1GR5 - chains H and I of the 14 polymer chains in the assembly; structure by electron microscopy, 7.90 A resolution (low resolution: residue-level contacts below are approximate; hydrogen-bond / salt-bridge calls are withheld).

[Chain H (and I)]
Molecule: 60 kDa chaperonin
Organism: Escherichia coli
Notes: chain I of this document is another copy of the same molecule, construct and numbering; everything in this record applies to it too
UniProt: P0A6F6 (CH60_ECOL6); residues 2-548 here = UniProt positions 2-548
Chain sequence (547 residues; row label = number of the first residue in the row):
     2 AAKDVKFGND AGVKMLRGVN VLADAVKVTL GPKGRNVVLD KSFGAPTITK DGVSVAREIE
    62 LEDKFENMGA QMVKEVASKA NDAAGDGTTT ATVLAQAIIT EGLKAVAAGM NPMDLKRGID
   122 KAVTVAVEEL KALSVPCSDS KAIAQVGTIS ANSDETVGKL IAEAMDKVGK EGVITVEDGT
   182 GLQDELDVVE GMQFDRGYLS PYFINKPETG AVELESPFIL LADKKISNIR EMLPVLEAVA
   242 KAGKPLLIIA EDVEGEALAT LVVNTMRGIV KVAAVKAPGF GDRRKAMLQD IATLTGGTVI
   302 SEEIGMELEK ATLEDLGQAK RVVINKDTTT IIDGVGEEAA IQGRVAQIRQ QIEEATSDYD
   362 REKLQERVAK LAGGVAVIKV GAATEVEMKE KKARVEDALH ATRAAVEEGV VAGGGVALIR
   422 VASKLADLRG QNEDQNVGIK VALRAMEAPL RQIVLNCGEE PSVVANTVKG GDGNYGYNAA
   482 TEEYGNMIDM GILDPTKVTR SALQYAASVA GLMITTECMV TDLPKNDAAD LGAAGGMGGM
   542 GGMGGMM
Disordered / not traced: 136-137, 192-193, 373-374, 409-410, 527-548
Construct notes: engineered mutation Gly13 (Arg in P0A6F6), Val126 (Ala in P0A6F6)
Curated features (UniProtKB/Swiss-Prot):
  - binding site (ATP): Thr30 to Pro33, Lys51, Asp87 to Thr91, Gly415, Asn479 to Ala481, Asp495
Reported in the primary citation:
  - self-association interface (contacts with another copy of this molecule); pairs are residue here / residue on that copy: Arg452-Glu461

[Interface between chain H and chain I]
Pairs across the interface (76; chain H residue first):
  Asp25(H) - Phe8(I)
  Ala26(H) - Val6(I)
  Ala26(H) - Phe8(I)
  Val29(H) - Phe8(I)
  Val29(H) - Cys519(I)
  Lys34(H) - Met114(I)
  Arg36(H) - Thr516(I)
  Arg36(H) - Glu518(I)
  Asn37(H) - Leu513(I)
  Asn37(H) - Thr516(I)
  Asn37(H) - Thr517(I)
  Asn37(H) - Glu518(I)
  Asn37(H) - Cys519(I)
  Val38(H) - Cys519(I)
  Val38(H) - Val521(I)
  Val39(H) - Met69(I)
  Val39(H) - Thr517(I)
  Val39(H) - Cys519(I)
  Val39(H) - Met520(I)
  Val39(H) - Val521(I)
  Leu40(H) - Met69(I)
  Leu40(H) - Val521(I)
  Asp41(H) - Lys65(I)
  Asp41(H) - Met69(I)
  Asp41(H) - Val521(I)
  Asp41(H) - Thr522(I)
  Ala46(H) - Gln72(I)
  Pro47(H) - Met69(I)
  Pro47(H) - Gln72(I)
  Ile49(H) - Met73(I)
  Lys51(H) - Thr516(I)
  Glu59(H) - Lys4(I)
  Glu61(H) - Ala2(I)
  Glu61(H) - Ala3(I)
  Glu61(H) - Lys4(I)
  Leu62(H) - Ala3(I)
  Glu63(H) - Ala3(I)
  Glu63(H) - Leu524(I)
  Glu63(H) - Lys526(I)
  Asp179(H) - Gly282(I)
  Gly180(H) - Gly282(I)
  Gly180(H) - Asp283(I)
  Thr181(H) - Asp283(I)
  Gly182(H) - Asp283(I)
  Leu183(H) - Asp361(I)
  Asn206(H) - Glu255(I)
  Ala243(H) - Glu232(I)
  Lys245(H) - Glu232(I)
  Arg268(H) - Ile230(I)
  Ile270(H) - Asn229(I)
  Ile270(H) - Ile230(I)
  Ile270(H) - Arg231(I)
  Ala383(H) - Asp283(I)
  Ala384(H) - Phe281(I)
  Ala384(H) - Tyr360(I)
  Thr385(H) - Phe281(I)
  Thr385(H) - Arg284(I)
  Thr385(H) - Lys364(I)
  Glu386(H) - Pro279(I)
  Glu386(H) - Gly280(I)
  Glu386(H) - Phe281(I)
  Glu386(H) - Gly282(I)
  Glu386(H) - Arg284(I)
  Glu386(H) - Arg285(I)
  Val387(H) - Phe281(I)
  Val387(H) - Arg284(I)
  Glu388(H) - Phe281(I)
  Glu388(H) - Tyr360(I)
  Met389(H) - Phe281(I)
  Met389(H) - Gly282(I)
  Met389(H) - Asp283(I)
  Lys390(H) - Phe281(I)
  Lys390(H) - Gly282(I)
  Lys390(H) - Arg285(I)
  Cys458(H) - Asn112(I)
  Gly459(H) - Asn112(I)
Interface residues without a listed pair, chain H (45 interface residues in all): Val22, Pro33, Gly35, Ile60, Lys207, Val271, Glu391
Interface residues without a listed pair, chain I (44 interface residues in all): Glu76, Pro113, Arg118, Ser228, Glu257, Ala278, Lys286, Asp523

[In short]
45 residues of chain H and 44 residues of chain I are in contact. Curated annotation (UniProt) lists 15
ATP-binding residues on chain H. From the paper: a self-association interface involving Arg452(H).
Chain H and chain I are both 60 kDa chaperonin (Escherichia coli); the structure, Solution Structure of apo
GroEL by Cryo-Electron microscopy, was determined by electron microscopy (same publication as 1GRU and 2C7E).
